Entry 7XOD (electron microscopy, 3.27 A resolution); this record covers chains A and X of the 12 polymer chains in the assembly.

# Chain A
Molecule: Spike glycoprotein
From: Severe acute respiratory syndrome coronavirus 2
Reference sequence: P0DTC2 (SPIKE_SARS2); aligned to UniProt positions 1-1270 over residues 4-1273 (the alignment contains insertions or deletions, so no single offset holds)
Sequence (1270 residues; each row starts with the number of its first residue):
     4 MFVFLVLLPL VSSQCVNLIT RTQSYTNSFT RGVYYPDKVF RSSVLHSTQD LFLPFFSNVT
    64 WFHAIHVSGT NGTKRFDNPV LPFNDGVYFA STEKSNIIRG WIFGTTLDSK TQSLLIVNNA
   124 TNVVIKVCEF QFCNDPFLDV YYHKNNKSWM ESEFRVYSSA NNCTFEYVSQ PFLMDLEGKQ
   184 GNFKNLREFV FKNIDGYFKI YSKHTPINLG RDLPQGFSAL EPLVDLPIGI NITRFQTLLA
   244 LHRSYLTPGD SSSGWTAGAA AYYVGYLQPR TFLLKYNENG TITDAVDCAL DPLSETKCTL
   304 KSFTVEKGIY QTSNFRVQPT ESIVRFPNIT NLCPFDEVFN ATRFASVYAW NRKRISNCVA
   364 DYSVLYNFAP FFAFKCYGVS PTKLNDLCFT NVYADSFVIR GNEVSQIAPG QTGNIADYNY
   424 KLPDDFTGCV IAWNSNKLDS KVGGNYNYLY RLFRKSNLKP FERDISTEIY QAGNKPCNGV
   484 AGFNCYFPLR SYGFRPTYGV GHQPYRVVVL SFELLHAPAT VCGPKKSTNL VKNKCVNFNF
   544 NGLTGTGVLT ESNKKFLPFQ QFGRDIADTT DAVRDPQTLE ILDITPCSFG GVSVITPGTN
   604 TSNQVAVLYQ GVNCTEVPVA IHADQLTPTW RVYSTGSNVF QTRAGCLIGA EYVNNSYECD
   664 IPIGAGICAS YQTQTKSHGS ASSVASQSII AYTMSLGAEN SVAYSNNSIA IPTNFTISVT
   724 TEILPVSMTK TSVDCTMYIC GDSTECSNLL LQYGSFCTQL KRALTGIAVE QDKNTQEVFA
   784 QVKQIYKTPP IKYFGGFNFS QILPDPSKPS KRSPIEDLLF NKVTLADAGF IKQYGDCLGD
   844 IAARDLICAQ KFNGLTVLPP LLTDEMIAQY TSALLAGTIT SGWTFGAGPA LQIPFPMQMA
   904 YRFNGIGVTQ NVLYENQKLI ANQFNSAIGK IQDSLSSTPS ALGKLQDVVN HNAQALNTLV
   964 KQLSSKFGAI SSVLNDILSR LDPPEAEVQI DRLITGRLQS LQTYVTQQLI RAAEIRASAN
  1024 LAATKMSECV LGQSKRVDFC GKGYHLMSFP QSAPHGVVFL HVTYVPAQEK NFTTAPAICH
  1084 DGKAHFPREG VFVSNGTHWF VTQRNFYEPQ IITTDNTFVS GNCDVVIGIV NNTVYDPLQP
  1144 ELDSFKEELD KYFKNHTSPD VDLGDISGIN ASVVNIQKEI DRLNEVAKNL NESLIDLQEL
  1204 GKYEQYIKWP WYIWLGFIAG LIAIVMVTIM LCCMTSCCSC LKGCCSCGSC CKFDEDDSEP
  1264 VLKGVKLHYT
Not modelled in the structure: 4-26, 71-79, 143-156, 177-186, 211-214, 621-639, 677-689, 829-853, 1147-1273
Sequence notes: variant I22 (Thr19 in P0DTC2), S27 (Ala in P0DTC2), D142 (Gly in P0DTC2), G213 (Val in P0DTC2), D339 (Gly in P0DTC2), F371 (Ser in P0DTC2), P373 (Ser in P0DTC2), F375 (Ser in P0DTC2), A376 (Thr in P0DTC2), N405 (Asp in P0DTC2), S408 (Arg in P0DTC2), N417 (Lys in P0DTC2), K440 (Asn in P0DTC2), N477 (Ser in P0DTC2), K478 (Thr in P0DTC2), A484 (Glu in P0DTC2), R493 (Gln in P0DTC2), R498 (Gln in P0DTC2), Y501 (Asn in P0DTC2), H505 (Tyr in P0DTC2), G614 (Asp in P0DTC2), Y655 (His in P0DTC2), K679 (Asn in P0DTC2), H681 (Pro in P0DTC2), K764 (Asn in P0DTC2), Y796 (Asp in P0DTC2), H954 (Gln in P0DTC2), K969 (Asn in P0DTC2); engineered mutation G682 (Arg in P0DTC2), S683 (Arg in P0DTC2), S685 (Arg in P0DTC2), P817 (Phe in P0DTC2), P892 (Ala in P0DTC2), P899 (Ala in P0DTC2), P942 (Ala in P0DTC2), P986 (Lys in P0DTC2), P987 (Val in P0DTC2)
Swiss-Prot annotation at these positions:
  - lipidation (S-palmitoyl cysteine): C1243, C1250, C1253
  - glycosylation (N-linked (GlcNAc...) asparagine): N20 (complex), N125 (hybrid), N334 (complex), N606 (hybrid)
Disulfides: C131-C166, C291-C301, C379-C432, C391-C525, C480-C488, C538-C590, C617-C649, C662-C671, C738-C760, C743-C749, C1032-C1043, C1082-C1126
Glycans and other covalent adducts: N-acetylglucosamine (NAG) linked to N165, N234, N282, N331, N603, N616, N657, N709, N717, N801, N1074, N1098

# Chain X
Molecule: Heavy chain of JMB2002 Fab
From: Homo sapiens
Notes: antibody fragment or engineered binder
Sequence (229 residues; each row starts with the number of its first residue):
     1 QVQLVQSGAE VKKPGSSVKV SCKASGGTFS SYAISWVRQA PGQGLEWMGR IIPIFGTANY
    61 AQKFQGRVTI TADESTSTAY MELSSLRSED TAVYYCASLA SYSSGWEDVF DIWGQGTMVT
   121 VSSASTKGPS VFPLAPSSKS TSGGTAALGC LVKDYFPEPV TVSWNSGALT SGVHTFPAVL
   181 QSSGLYSLSS VVTVPSSSLG TQTYICNVNH KPSNTKVDKK VEPKSCDKT
Not modelled in the structure: 157-159, 226-229
Disulfides: C22-C96, C150-C206

# Chain A / chain X interface
Residue-residue contacts (10; chain A residue first):
  R346(A) - G105(X)
  Y449(A) - N59(X)
  N450(A) - R50(X)
  N450(A) - D108(X)  hydrogen bond
  L452(A) - E107(X)
  R454(A) - S103(X)
  I472(A) - S30(X)
  G482(A) - E74(X)
  F490(A) - F55(X)  hydrophobic
  P491(A) - F55(X)
Interface residues without a listed pair, chain A (10 interface residues in all): Y489
Interface residues without a listed pair, chain X (12 interface residues in all): I52, T57, Y102

# In short
The interface between chain A and chain X involves 10 residues on one side and 12 on the other, with 1
hydrogen bond. The hydrogen-bonded pair is N450(A)-D108(X). Covalently linked N-acetylglucosamine: at N165(A),
N234(A), N282(A), N331(A), N603(A) and N616(A) and 6 more.
Here chain A is Spike glycoprotein (Severe acute respiratory syndrome coronavirus 2) and chain X is Heavy
chain of JMB2002 Fab (Homo sapiens). Entry 7XOD (SARS-CoV-2 Omicron BA.2 Variant Spike Trimer with three
JMB2002 Fab Bound) was determined by electron microscopy, deposited together with 7XO4, 7XO5, 7XO6, 7XO7,
7XO8, 7XO9 and 3 further entries.
